6WXG - chains g and k of the 39 polymer chains in the assembly; structure by electron microscopy, 3.30 A resolution.

Chain g (and k):
Molecule: Outer capsid glycoprotein VP7
Source organism: Rotavirus A (strain RVA/Monkey/United States/RRV/1975/G3P5B[3])
Notes: chain k of this document is another copy of the same molecule, construct and numbering; everything in this record applies to it too
UniProt: P12476 (VP7_ROTRH); residue numbers follow UniProt; this construct covers 1-326
Amino-acid sequence (326 residues; each row starts with the number of its first residue):
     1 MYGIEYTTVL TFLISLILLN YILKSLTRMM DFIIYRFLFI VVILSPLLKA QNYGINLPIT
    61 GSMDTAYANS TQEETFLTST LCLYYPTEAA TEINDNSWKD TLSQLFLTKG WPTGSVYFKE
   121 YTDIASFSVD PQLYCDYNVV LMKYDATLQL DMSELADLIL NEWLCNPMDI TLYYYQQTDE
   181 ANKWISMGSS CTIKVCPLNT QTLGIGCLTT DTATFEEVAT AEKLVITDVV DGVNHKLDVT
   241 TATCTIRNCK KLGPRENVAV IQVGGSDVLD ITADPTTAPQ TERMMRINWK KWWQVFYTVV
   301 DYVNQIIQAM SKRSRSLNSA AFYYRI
Not modelled in the structure: 1-54 (chain k: 1-50, 316-326)
Disulfides: C82-C135, C165-C249, C191-C244, C196-C207
Covalently attached groups: N-acetylglucosamine (NAG) linked to N69
Ion coordination: Ca2+ site 1: D95 (shared with 3 residues of chain i); Ca2+ site 2: D151, E154, E222, L224; Ca2+ site 3: Q177, D228, V229, D231 (shared with 1 residue of chain h); Ca2+ site 4: G206, T214 (shared with 1 residue of chain h); Ca2+ site 5: D301 (shared with 3 residues of chain i)

How chain g and chain k interact:
Residue-residue contacts (40; chain g residue first):
  I55(g) - Q51(k)  hydrogen bond (backbone-backbone)
  I55(g) - N52(k)  hydrogen bond (backbone-backbone)
  I55(g) - I55(k)
  I55(g) - L57(k)  hydrophobic
  N56(g) - Q51(k)  hydrogen bond (backbone-backbone)
  L57(g) - N52(k)  hydrogen bond (backbone-side chain)
  L57(g) - L57(k)  hydrophobic
  L57(g) - P58(k)
  L57(g) - I59(k)  hydrophobic
  P58(g) - N52(k)
  P58(g) - L57(k)
  I59(g) - N52(k)
  I59(g) - I55(k)  hydrophobic
  I59(g) - L57(k)  hydrophobic
  K99(g) - L172(k)
  D100(g) - L172(k)
  S103(g) - Y173(k)  hydrogen bond
  T113(g) - Y173(k)  hydrogen bond (backbone-side chain)
  G114(g) - Y173(k)
  G114(g) - Y175(k)
  V116(g) - Y173(k)  hydrogen bond (backbone-side chain)
  Y117(g) - P167(k)  hydrogen bond (side chain-backbone)
  Y117(g) - M168(k)  hydrophobic
  Y117(g) - D169(k)
  Y117(g) - Y175(k)  hydrogen bond
  Y134(g) - C165(k)
  Y134(g) - P167(k)
  Y134(g) - R247(k)
  C135(g) - P167(k)  hydrophobic
  D136(g) - N166(k)
  R315(g) - Y53(k)
  S316(g) - R315(k)
  L317(g) - W163(k)
  L317(g) - L252(k)  hydrophobic
  Y324(g) - Y134(k)  hydrophobic
  R325(g) - D136(k)
  I326(g) - T80(k)
  I326(g) - Y117(k)  hydrophobic
  I326(g) - Y134(k)
  I326(g) - C135(k)  hydrophobic
Other interface residues (no listed pair), chain g (26 interface residues in all): T80, C82, F118, K119, S314
Other interface residues (no listed pair), chain k (29 interface residues in all): G54, N56, K119, E162, T245

In short:
The interface between chain g and chain k involves 26 residues on one side and 29 on the other; the contacts
include 9 hydrogen bonds. Polar contacts include L57(g)-N52(k), S103(g)-Y173(k) and T113(g)-Y173(k).
N-acetylglucosamine is covalently linked to N69(g).
Both chains are Outer capsid glycoprotein VP7 (Rotavirus A (strain RVA/Monkey/United
States/RRV/1975/G3P5B[3])). Entry 6WXG (Cryo-EM reconstruction of VP5*/VP8* assembly from rhesus rotavirus
particles - Reversed conformation) was determined by electron microscopy, deposited together with 6WXE and
6WXF.
